PDB entry 4KZD | X-ray diffraction, 2.19 A resolution | chains H and L of the 3 polymer chains in the assembly

== Chain H ==
Molecule: BL3-6 Fab antibody, heavy chain
From: Mus musculus
Notes: antibody fragment or engineered binder
Amino-acid sequence (232 residues; row label = number of the first residue in the row):
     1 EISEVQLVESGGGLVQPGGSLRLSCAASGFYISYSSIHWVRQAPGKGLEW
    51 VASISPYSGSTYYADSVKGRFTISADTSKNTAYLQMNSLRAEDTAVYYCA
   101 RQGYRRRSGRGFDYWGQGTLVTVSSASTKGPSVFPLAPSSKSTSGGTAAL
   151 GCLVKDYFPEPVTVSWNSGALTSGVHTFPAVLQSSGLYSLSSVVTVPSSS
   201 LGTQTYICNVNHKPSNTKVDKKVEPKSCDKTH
Not modelled in the structure: 1-3, 229-232
Disulfide bonds: Cys25-Cys99, Cys152-Cys208

== Chain L ==
Molecule: BL3-6 Fab antibody, light chain
From: Mus musculus
Notes: antibody fragment or engineered binder
Amino-acid sequence (215 residues; row label = number of the first residue in the row):
     1 SDIQMTQSPSSLSASVGDRVTITCRASQSVSSAVAWYQQKPGKAPKLLIY
    51 SASSLYSGVPSRFSGSRSGTDFTLTISSLQPEDFATYYCQQSYSFPSTFG
   101 QGTKVEIKRTVAAPSVFIFPPSDEQLKSGTASVVCLLNNFYPREAKVQWK
   151 VDNALQSGNSQESVTEQDSKDSTYSLSSTLTLSKADYEKHKVYACEVTHQ
   201 GLSSPVTKSFNRGEC
Disulfide bonds: Cys24-Cys89, Cys135-Cys195

== How chain H and chain L interact ==
Residue-residue contacts (74; chain H residue first):
  Gln42(H) with Gln39(L), hydrogen bond; Tyr88(L), hydrogen bond
  Lys46(H) with Tyr88(L)
  Leu48(H) with Pro45(L), hydrophobic; Tyr88(L), hydrophobic; Phe99(L)
  Trp50(H) with Phe95(L), hydrophobic; Pro96(L), hydrophobic; Ser97(L); Phe99(L)
  Ser53(H) with Phe95(L)
  Tyr62(H) with Phe95(L), hydrophobic
  Tyr98(H) with Gln39(L), hydrogen bond; Lys43(L), hydrogen bond (side chain-backbone); Ala44(L), hydrophobic
  Arg107(H) with Tyr50(L), hydrogen bond (backbone-side chain)
  Ser108(H) with Tyr50(L)
  Gly109(H) with Tyr50(L); Ser51(L)
  Arg110(H) with Ser92(L), hydrogen bond (side chain-backbone); Tyr93(L), hydrogen bond (side chain-backbone)
  Gly111(H) with Tyr37(L)
  Phe112(H) with Tyr37(L), hydrogen bond (backbone-side chain); Leu47(L); Gln90(L)
  Asp113(H) with Leu47(L); Tyr56(L)
  Tyr114(H) with Tyr56(L)
  Trp115(H) with Tyr37(L); Ala44(L), hydrophobic; Pro45(L)
  Gly116(H) with Ala44(L)
  Phe134(H) with Ser122(L); Glu124(L); Gln125(L)
  Pro135(H) with Ser122(L)
  Leu136(H) with Phe119(L), hydrophobic; Val134(L), hydrophobic
  Ala137(H) with Phe119(L)
  Ser140(H) with Cys215(L)
  Lys141(H) with Ser209(L)
  Ser144(H) with Ser115(L); Val116(L), hydrogen bond (side chain-backbone); Phe117(L)
  Gly145(H) with Ser115(L)
  Thr147(H) with Phe117(L)
  Ala149(H) with Phe117(L), hydrophobic; Phe119(L)
  Leu153(H) with Ser132(L)
  Lys155(H) with Gln125(L); Ser132(L)
  His176(H) with Asn138(L); Asn139(L), hydrogen bond; Asp168(L); Ser175(L), hydrogen bond
  Phe178(H) with Leu136(L), hydrophobic; Ser163(L); Thr165(L); Ser175(L); Leu176(L), hydrophobic; Ser177(L)
  Pro179(H) with Ser163(L), hydrogen bond (backbone-side chain); Val164(L)
  Val181(H) with Gln161(L); Glu162(L)
  Leu182(H) with Gln161(L), hydrogen bond (backbone-side chain)
  Gln183(H) with Gln161(L)
  Val193(H) with Leu136(L), hydrophobic
  Thr195(H) with Asn138(L)
  Lys221(H) with Glu124(L), salt bridge
  Lys226(H) with Asp123(L), salt bridge; Cys215(L)
  Cys228(H) with Glu214(L), hydrogen bond (side chain-backbone); Cys215(L), disulfide
Interface residues without a listed pair, chain H (50 interface residues in all): His38, Val40, Gly47, Glu49, Asp65, Val133, Ala148, Leu150, Thr177, Ser191
Interface residues without a listed pair, chain L (48 interface residues in all): Asp2, Ala33, Ala35, Gln101, Thr130, Lys208
Inter-chain disulfides: Cys228(H)-Cys215(L)

== Overview ==
50 residues of chain H and 48 residues of chain L are in contact; the contacts include 1 disulfide bond, 14
hydrogen bonds and 2 salt bridges. Among the polar pairs are Lys221(H)-Glu124(L), Lys226(H)-Asp123(L) and
Gln42(H)-Gln39(L).
Chain H is BL3-6 Fab antibody, heavy chain and chain L is BL3-6 Fab antibody, light chain, both from Mus
musculus; the structure, Crystal structure of an RNA aptamer in complex with fluorophore and Fab, was
determined by X-ray diffraction (same publication as 4KZE, 4Q9Q and 4Q9R).
